PDB entry 7WCO | electron microscopy, 3.80 A resolution | chains K and L of the 3 polymer chains in the assembly

== Chain K ==
Molecule: Spike glycoprotein E2
Organism: Getah virus
Reference sequence: Q5Y388 (POLS_GETV); residues 1-422 here correspond to UniProt positions 333-754 (UniProt number = residue number + 332)
Chain sequence (422 residues; numbered 1 to 422; the number before each row is that of its first residue):
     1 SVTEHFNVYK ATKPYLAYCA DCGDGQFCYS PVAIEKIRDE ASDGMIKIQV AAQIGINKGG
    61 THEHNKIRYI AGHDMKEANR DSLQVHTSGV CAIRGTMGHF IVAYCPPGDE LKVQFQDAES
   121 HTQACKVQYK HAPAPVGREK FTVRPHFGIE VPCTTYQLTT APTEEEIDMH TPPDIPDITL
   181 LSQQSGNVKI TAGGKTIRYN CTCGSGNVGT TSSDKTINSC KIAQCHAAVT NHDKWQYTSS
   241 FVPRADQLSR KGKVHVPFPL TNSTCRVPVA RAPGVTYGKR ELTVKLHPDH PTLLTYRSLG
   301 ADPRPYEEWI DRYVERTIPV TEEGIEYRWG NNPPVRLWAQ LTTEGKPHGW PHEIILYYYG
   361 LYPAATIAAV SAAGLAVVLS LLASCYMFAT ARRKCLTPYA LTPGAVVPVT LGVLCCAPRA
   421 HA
Disordered / not traced: 1-370
Differences from the reference sequence: variant Glu4 (Lys336 in Q5Y388), Glu323 (Asp655 in Q5Y388)
Curated features (UniProtKB/Swiss-Prot):
  - region: Gln26 to Tyr29 (Interaction with host Mxra8 receptor), His62 to His64 (Interaction with host Mxra8 receptor), Gln184 to Asn187 (Interaction with host Mxra8 receptor), Thr216 to Ile222 (Interaction with host Mxra8 receptor), Thr390 to Lys394 (Interaction with the capsid protein), Cys395 to Cys415 (Transient transmembrane before p62-6K protein processing)
  - site: Ala422 (Cleavage)
  - lipidation: Cys385 (S-stearoyl cysteine), Cys395 (S-stearoyl cysteine), Cys415 (S-palmitoyl cysteine), Cys416 (S-palmitoyl cysteine)
  - glycosylation (N-linked (GlcNAc...) asparagine): Asn200, Asn262

== Chain L ==
Molecule: Capsid protein
Organism: Getah virus
Notes: EC 3.4.21.90
Reference sequence: Q5Y388 (POLS_GETV); residue numbers follow UniProt; this construct covers 1-268
Chain sequence (268 residues; each row starts with the number of its first residue):
     1 MNYIPTQTFY GRRWRPRPAY RPWRVPMQPA PPMVIPELQT PIVQAQQMQQ LISAVSALTT
    61 KQNGKAPKKP KKKPQKAKAK KNEQQKKNEN KKPPPKQKNP AKKKKPGKRE RMCMKIENDC
   121 IFEVKLDGKV TGYACLVGDK VMKPAHVKGV IDNPDLAKLT YKKSSKYDLE CAQIPVHMKS
   181 DASKYTHEKP EGHYNWHHGA VQYSGGRFTI PTGAGKPGDS GRPIFDNKGR VVAIVLGGAN
   241 EGARTALSVV TWTKDMVTRY TPEGTEEW
Disordered / not traced: 1-110
Curated features (UniProtKB/Swiss-Prot):
  - region: Val43 to Ala77 (Host transcription inhibition), Asn90 to Ile121 (Binding to the viral RNA), Pro106 to Cys120 (Ribosome-binding), Lys162 to Tyr167 (Interaction with spike glycoprotein E2), Pro190 to Ala200 (Dimerization of the capsid protein), Asp226 to Arg230 (Dimerization of the capsid protein)
  - motif: Pro70 to Pro106 (Nuclear localization signal), Ile151 to Tyr161 (Nuclear export signal)
  - active site (Charge relay system): His146, Asp168, Ser220
  - site: Tyr194 (Involved in dimerization of the capsid protein), Asn227 (Involved in dimerization of the capsid protein), Trp268 (Cleavage)
  - natural variant: Thr6 (T6S: In strain: Isolate MM 2021), Tyr20 (Y20F: In strain: Isolate MM 2021), Met27 (M27L: In strain: Isolate MM 2021), Val34 (V34M: In strain: Isolate MM 2021), Pro70 (P70S: In strain: Isolate MM 2021), Ala77 to Ala79 (sequence variant, change not given here; In strain: Isolate MM 2021)

== Interface between chain K and chain L ==
Residue-residue contacts (16; chain K residue first):
  Thr397(K) - Ser164(L)
  Pro398(K) - Tyr167(L)  hydrophobic
  Tyr399(K) - Asp255(L)
  Tyr399(K) - Met256(L)
  Ala400(K) - Lys140(L)
  Leu401(K) - Lys140(L)
  Leu401(K) - Lys163(L)
  Leu401(K) - Tyr167(L)  hydrophobic
  Leu401(K) - Cys171(L)  hydrogen bond (backbone-side chain)
  Thr402(K) - Lys140(L)
  Thr402(K) - Asp255(L)
  Thr402(K) - Met256(L)
  Thr402(K) - Val257(L)
  Pro403(K) - Asp139(L)
  Gly404(K) - Asp255(L)
  Ala405(K) - Asp255(L)
Also at the interface, not in a pair above, chain K (10 interface residues in all): Ala422
Also at the interface, not in a pair above, chain L (12 interface residues in all): Met142, Gln173, Tyr185

== Summary ==
Chain K and chain L form an interface of 10 and 12 residues respectively; the contacts include 1 hydrogen
bond. Its one hydrogen-bonded contact is Leu401(K)-Cys171(L). UniProt lists 3 active-site residues on chain L.
Here chain K is Spike glycoprotein E2 and chain L is Capsid protein, both from Getah virus. Entry 7WCO
(Cryo-EM structure of alphavirus, Getah virus) was determined by electron microscopy.
